Entry 5NUZ (X-ray diffraction, 1.85 A resolution); this record covers chains A and B of the 3 polymer chains in the assembly.

== Chain A ==
Protein: eOD01 heavy chain
From: Mus musculus
Notes: fragment: Fab fragment (domains: variable heavy and constant heavy 1)
Sequence (231 residues; row label = number of the first residue in the row; a row labelled like 82A-82C holds insertion residues (82A, then the next letters in order); numbers below 1 keep their minus sign (Glu-2 is residue -2)):
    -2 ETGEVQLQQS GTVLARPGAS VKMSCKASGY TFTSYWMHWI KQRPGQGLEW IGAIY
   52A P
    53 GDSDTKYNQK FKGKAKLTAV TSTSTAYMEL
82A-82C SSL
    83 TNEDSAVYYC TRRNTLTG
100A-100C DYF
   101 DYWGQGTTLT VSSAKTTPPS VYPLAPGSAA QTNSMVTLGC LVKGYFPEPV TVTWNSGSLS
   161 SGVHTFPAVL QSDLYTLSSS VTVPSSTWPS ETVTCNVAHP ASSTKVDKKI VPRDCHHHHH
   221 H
Disordered / not traced: -2 to 0, 128-133, 215-221
Disulfide bonds: Cys22-Cys92, Cys140-Cys195

== Chain B ==
Protein: eOD01 light chain
From: Mus musculus
Notes: fragment: Fab fragment (domains: variable light and constant light)
Sequence (221 residues; row label = number of the first residue in the row; a row labelled like 30A-30D holds insertion residues (30A, then the next letters in order); numbers below 1 keep their minus sign (Glu-2 is residue -2)):
    -2 ETGDIVLTQS PASLAVSLGQ RATISCRASE SVD
30A-30D DYGI
    31 SFMNWFQQKP GQPPKLLIYT ASSQGSGVPA RFSGSGSGTD FSLNIHPMEE DDTAMYFCQQ
    91 SKEVPYTFGG GTKLEIKRAD AAPTVSIFPP SSEQLTSGGA SVVCFLNNFY PKDINVKWKI
   151 DGSERQNGVL NSWTDQDSKD STYSMSSTLT LTKDEYERHN SYTCEATHKT STSPIVKSFN
   211 RNEC
Disordered / not traced: -2 to -1, 214
Disulfide bonds: Cys23-Cys88, Cys134-Cys194

== Chain A / chain B interface ==
Pairs across the interface (74; chain A residue first):
  His35(A) with Tyr96(B)
  Gln39(A) with Gln38(B), hydrogen bond
  Gly44(A) with Phe87(B)
  Leu45(A) with Pro44(B), hydrophobic; Phe87(B), hydrophobic; Phe98(B)
  Trp47(A) with Pro95(B), hydrophobic; Tyr96(B)
  Tyr91(A) with Gln38(B), hydrogen bond; Gln42(B), hydrogen bond (side chain-backbone); Pro43(B), hydrophobic; Pro44(B)
  Arg95(A) with Tyr96(B), hydrogen bond
  Thr99(A) with Tyr49(B); Thr50(B), hydrogen bond (backbone-side chain)
  Gly100(A) with Phe32(B); Thr50(B)
  Asp100A(A) with Phe32(B); Asn34(B), hydrogen bond (backbone-side chain); Ser91(B), hydrogen bond (backbone-side chain); Tyr96(B), hydrogen bond
  Tyr100B(A) with Asn34(B); Leu46(B), hydrophobic; Tyr49(B), hydrophobic
  Phe100C(A) with Phe36(B); Leu46(B); Gln89(B)
  Asp101(A) with Leu46(B)
  Trp103(A) with Phe36(B); Pro43(B), hydrophobic; Pro44(B)
  Gly104(A) with Pro43(B)
  Val121(A) with Glu123(B)
  Tyr122(A) with Ser121(B); Glu123(B); Gln124(B); Ser127(B), hydrogen bond
  Pro123(A) with Ser121(B); Glu123(B)
  Leu124(A) with Phe118(B); Phe135(B), hydrophobic
  Ala125(A) with Phe118(B)
  Pro126(A) with Phe118(B)
  Thr137(A) with Ser116(B); Phe118(B)
  Leu141(A) with Ser131(B)
  Lys143(A) with Gln124(B); Ser131(B)
  His164(A) with Asn137(B); Asn138(B), hydrogen bond; Ser174(B), hydrogen bond
  Thr165(A) with Thr164(B)
  Phe166(A) with Phe135(B), hydrophobic; Asn137(B); Ser162(B); Thr164(B); Ser174(B); Met175(B); Ser176(B)
  Pro167(A) with Ser162(B), hydrogen bond (backbone-side chain); Trp163(B)
  Val169(A) with Leu160(B), hydrophobic; Asn161(B)
  Gln171(A) with Leu160(B); Thr180(B), hydrogen bond
  Ser178(A) with Phe135(B); Ser176(B), hydrogen bond
  Ser179(A) with Phe135(B)
  Ser180(A) with Phe135(B); Asn137(B), hydrogen bond
  Lys208(A) with Glu123(B), salt bridge
  Arg213(A) with Pro119(B), hydrogen bond (side chain-backbone); Pro120(B), hydrogen bond (side chain-backbone); Ser121(B)
Also at the interface, not in a pair above, chain A (45 interface residues in all): Ile37, Gln43, Lys58, Asn60, Leu98, Gln105, Gly127, Leu138, Gly139, Leu170
Also at the interface, not in a pair above, chain B (41 interface residues in all): Ile30D, Val94, Val133, Asp167

== In short ==
45 residues of chain A and 41 residues of chain B are in contact, with 17 hydrogen bonds and 1 salt bridge.
Polar pairs include Lys208(A)-Glu123(B), Gln39(A)-Gln38(B) and Tyr91(A)-Gln38(B).
Chain A is eOD01 heavy chain and chain B is eOD01 light chain, both from Mus musculus; the structure, Junin
virus GP1 glycoprotein in complex with an antibody Fab fragment, was determined by X-ray diffraction.
